Entry 7VXD (electron microscopy, 4.00 A resolution); this record covers chains A and C of the 4 polymer chains in the assembly.

== Chain A ==
Name: Spike glycoprotein
From: Severe acute respiratory syndrome coronavirus 2
Notes: engineered mutation(s): deletions 241-243
UniProtKB: P0DTC2 (SPIKE_SARS2); aligned to UniProt positions 1-1206 over residues 1-1206
Sequence (1258 residues; each row starts with the number of its first residue; note: 3 numbers in that range are skipped by the numbering (no residue carries them; nothing is unmodelled there)):
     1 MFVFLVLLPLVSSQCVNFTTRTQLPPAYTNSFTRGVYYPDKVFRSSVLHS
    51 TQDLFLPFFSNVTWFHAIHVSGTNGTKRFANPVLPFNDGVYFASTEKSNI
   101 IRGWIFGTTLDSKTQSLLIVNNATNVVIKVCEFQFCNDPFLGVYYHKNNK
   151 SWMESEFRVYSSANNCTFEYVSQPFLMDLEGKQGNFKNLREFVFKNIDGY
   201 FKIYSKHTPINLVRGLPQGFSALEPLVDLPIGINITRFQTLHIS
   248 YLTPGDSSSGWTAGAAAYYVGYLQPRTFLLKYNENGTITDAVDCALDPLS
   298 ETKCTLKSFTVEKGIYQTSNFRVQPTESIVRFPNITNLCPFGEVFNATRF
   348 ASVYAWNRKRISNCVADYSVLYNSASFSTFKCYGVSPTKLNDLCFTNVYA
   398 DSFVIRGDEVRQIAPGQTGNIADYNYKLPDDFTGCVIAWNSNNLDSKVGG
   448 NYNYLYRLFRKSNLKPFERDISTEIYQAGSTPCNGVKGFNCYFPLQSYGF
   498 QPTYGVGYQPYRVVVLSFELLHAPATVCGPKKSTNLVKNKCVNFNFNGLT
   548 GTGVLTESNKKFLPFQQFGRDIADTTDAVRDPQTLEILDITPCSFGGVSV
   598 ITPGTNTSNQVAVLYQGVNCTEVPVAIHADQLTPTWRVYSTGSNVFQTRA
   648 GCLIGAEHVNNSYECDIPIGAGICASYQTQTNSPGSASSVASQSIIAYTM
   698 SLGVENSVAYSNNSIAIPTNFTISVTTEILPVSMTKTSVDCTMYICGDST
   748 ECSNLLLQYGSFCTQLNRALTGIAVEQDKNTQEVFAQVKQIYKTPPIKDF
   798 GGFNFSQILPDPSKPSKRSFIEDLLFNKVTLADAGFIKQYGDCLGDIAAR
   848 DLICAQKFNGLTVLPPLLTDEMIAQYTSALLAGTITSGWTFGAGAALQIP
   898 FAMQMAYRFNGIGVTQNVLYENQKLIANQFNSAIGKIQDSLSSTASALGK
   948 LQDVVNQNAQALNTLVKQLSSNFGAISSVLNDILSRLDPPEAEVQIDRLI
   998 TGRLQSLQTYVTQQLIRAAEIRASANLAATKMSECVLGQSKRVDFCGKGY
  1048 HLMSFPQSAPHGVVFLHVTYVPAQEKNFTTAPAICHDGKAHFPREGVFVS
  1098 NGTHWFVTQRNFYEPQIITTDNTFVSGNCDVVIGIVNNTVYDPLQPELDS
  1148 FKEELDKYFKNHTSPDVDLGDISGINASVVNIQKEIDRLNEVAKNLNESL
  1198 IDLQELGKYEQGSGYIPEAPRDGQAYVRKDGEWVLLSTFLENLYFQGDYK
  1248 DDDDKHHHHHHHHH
Not modelled in the structure: 1-13, 70-76, 248-254, 621-640, 677-688, 828-847, 1162-1261
Differences from the reference sequence: variant F18 (Leu in P0DTC2), A80 (Asp in P0DTC2), G215 (Asp in P0DTC2), I243 (Arg246 in P0DTC2), N417 (Lys in P0DTC2), K484 (Glu in P0DTC2), Y501 (Asn in P0DTC2), G614 (Asp in P0DTC2), G682 (Arg in P0DTC2), S683 (Arg in P0DTC2), S685 (Arg in P0DTC2), V701 (Ala in P0DTC2), P986 (Lys in P0DTC2), P987 (Val in P0DTC2); expression tag (1207-1261)
Cystine bridges: C131-C166, C291-C301, C336-C361, C379-C432, C391-C525, C480-C488, C538-C590, C617-C649, C662-C671, C738-C760, C743-C749, C1032-C1043, C1082-C1126
Curated features (UniProtKB/Swiss-Prot):
  - region: N280 to C301 (Putative superantigen), R403 to D405 (Integrin-binding motif), N448 to F456 (Immunodominant HLA epitope recognized by the CD8+), P681, A684 (Putative superantigen), S816 to Y837 (Fusion peptide 1), K835 to F855 (Fusion peptide 2), D1163 to E1202 (Heptad repeat 2)
  - site: R815, S816 (Cleavage)
  - glycosylation: N17 (N-linked (GlcNAc...) (complex) asparagine), N61 (N-linked (GlcNAc...) (hybrid) asparagine), N74 (N-linked (GlcNAc...) (complex) asparagine), N122 (N-linked (GlcNAc...) (hybrid) asparagine), N149 (N-linked (GlcNAc...) (complex) asparagine), N165 (N-linked (GlcNAc...) (complex) asparagine), N234 (N-linked (GlcNAc...) (high mannose) asparagine), N282 (N-linked (GlcNAc...) (complex) asparagine), T323 (O-linked (GalNAc) threonine), S325 (O-linked (HexNAc...) serine), N331 (N-linked (GlcNAc...) (complex) asparagine), N343 (N-linked (GlcNAc...) (complex) asparagine), N603 (N-linked (GlcNAc...) (hybrid) asparagine), N616 (N-linked (GlcNAc...) (complex) asparagine), N657 (N-linked (GlcNAc...) (complex) asparagine), T676 (O-linked (GlcNAc...) threonine), T678 (O-linked (GlcNAc...) threonine), N709 (N-linked (GlcNAc...) (high mannose) asparagine), N717 (N-linked (GlcNAc...) (hybrid) asparagine), N801 (N-linked (GlcNAc...) (hybrid) asparagine) and 6 more in UniProt

== Chain C ==
Name: Angiotensin-converting enzyme 2
From: Homo sapiens
Notes: EC 3.4.17.23, 3.4.17.-
UniProtKB: Q9BYF1 (ACE2_HUMAN); numbering as in UniProt (aligned over 17-615)
Sequence (625 residues; row label = number of the first residue in the row; numbering starts at 0):
     0 MHSSALLCCLVLLTGVRAQSTIEEQAKTFLDKFNHEAEDLFYQSSLASWN
    50 YNTNITEENVQNMNNAGDKWSAFLKEQSTLAQMYPLQEIQNLTVKLQLQA
   100 LQQNGSSVLSEDKSKRLNTILNTMSTIYSTGKVCNPDNPQECLLLEPGLN
   150 EIMANSLDYNERLWAWESWRSEVGKQLRPLYEEYVVLKNEMARANHYEDY
   200 GDYWRGDYEVNGVDGYDYSRGQLIEDVEHTFEEIKPLYEHLHAYVRAKLM
   250 NAYPSYISPIGCLPAHLLGDMWGRFWTNLYSLTVPFGQKPNIDVTDAMVD
   300 QAWDAQRIFKEAEKFFVSVGLPNMTQGFWENSMLTDPGNVQKAVCHPTAW
   350 DLGKGDFRILMCTKVTMDDFLTAHHEMGHIQYDMAYAAQPFLLRNGANEG
   400 FHEAVGEIMSLSAATPKHLKSIGLLSPDFQEDNETEINFLLKQALTIVGT
   450 LPFTYMLEKWRWMVFKGEIPKDQWMKKWWEMKREIVGVVEPVPHDETYCD
   500 PASLFHVSNDYSFIRYYTRTLYQFQFQEALCQAAKHEGPLHKCDISNSTE
   550 AGQKLFNMLRLGKSEPWTLALENVVGAKNMNVRPLLNYFEPLFTWLKDQN
   600 KNSFVGWSTDWSPYADHHHHHHHHH
Not modelled in the structure: 0-18, 616-624
Differences from the reference sequence: initiating methionine (0); expression tag (1-16, 616-624)
Cystine bridges: C133-C141, C344-C361, C530-C542
Curated features (UniProtKB/Swiss-Prot):
  - region (Interaction with SARS-CoV spike glycoprotein): D30 to Y41, M82 to P84, K353 to R357
  - active site: E375 (Proton acceptor), H505 (Proton donor)
  - binding site (chloride): R169, W477, K481
  - binding site (substrate): R273, H345, P346, Y515
  - binding site (Zn(2+)): H374, H378, E402
  - glycosylation (N-linked (GlcNAc...) asparagine): N53, N90, N103, N322, N432, N546

== Interface between chain A and chain C ==
Contacting residue pairs (35):
  R403(A) - H34(C)  hydrogen bond
  Y449(A) - Q42(C)
  Y453(A) - H34(C)  hydrogen bond
  L455(A) - K31(C)
  F456(A) - T27(C)
  F456(A) - D30(C)
  F456(A) - K31(C)
  A475(A) - T27(C)
  G476(A) - Q24(C)
  F486(A) - L79(C)  hydrophobic
  F486(A) - M82(C)  hydrophobic
  F486(A) - Y83(C)
  N487(A) - Q24(C)
  N487(A) - Y83(C)  hydrogen bond
  Y489(A) - T27(C)
  Y489(A) - F28(C)
  Y489(A) - K31(C)
  Y489(A) - Y83(C)
  F490(A) - K31(C)
  Q493(A) - K31(C)
  Q493(A) - H34(C)
  S494(A) - H34(C)  hydrogen bond (backbone-side chain)
  Q498(A) - Y41(C)
  Q498(A) - L45(C)
  T500(A) - Y41(C)  hydrogen bond
  T500(A) - D355(C)
  T500(A) - R357(C)
  Y501(A) - Y41(C)
  Y501(A) - K353(C)
  G502(A) - K353(C)  hydrogen bond (backbone-backbone)
  G502(A) - G354(C)
  Y505(A) - K353(C)
  Y505(A) - G354(C)
  Y505(A) - A386(C)
  Y505(A) - R393(C)
Other interface residues (no listed pair), chain A (21 interface residues in all): Y473, S477, G496
Other interface residues (no listed pair), chain C (22 interface residues in all): E35, D38, N330, G352

== Overview ==
21 residues of chain A and 22 residues of chain C are in contact, with 6 hydrogen bonds. Polar contacts
include R403(A)-H34(C), Y453(A)-H34(C) and N487(A)-Y83(C). From UniProt: active-site residues E375(C) and
H505(C), 3 chloride-binding residues, 4 substrate-binding residues and 3 Zn2+-binding residues on chain C.
Chain A is Spike glycoprotein (Severe acute respiratory syndrome coronavirus 2) and chain C is
Angiotensin-converting enzyme 2 (Homo sapiens); the structure, SARS-CoV-2 spike protein in complex with ACE2,
Beta variant, C1 state, was determined by electron microscopy, deposited together with 7VX4, 7VX5, 7VX9, 7VXA,
7VXB, 7VXC and 3 further entries.
